8FID - chain A; structure by X-ray diffraction, 1.83 A resolution.

# Chain A
Molecule: Cytochrome P450
Source organism: Erwinia tracheiphila
Reference sequence: A0A0M2KDV0 (A0A0M2KDV0_9GAMM); residues 2-433 here = UniProt positions 2-433
Amino-acid sequence (441 residues; each row starts with the number of its first residue; numbers below 1 keep their minus sign (Met-7 is residue -7)):
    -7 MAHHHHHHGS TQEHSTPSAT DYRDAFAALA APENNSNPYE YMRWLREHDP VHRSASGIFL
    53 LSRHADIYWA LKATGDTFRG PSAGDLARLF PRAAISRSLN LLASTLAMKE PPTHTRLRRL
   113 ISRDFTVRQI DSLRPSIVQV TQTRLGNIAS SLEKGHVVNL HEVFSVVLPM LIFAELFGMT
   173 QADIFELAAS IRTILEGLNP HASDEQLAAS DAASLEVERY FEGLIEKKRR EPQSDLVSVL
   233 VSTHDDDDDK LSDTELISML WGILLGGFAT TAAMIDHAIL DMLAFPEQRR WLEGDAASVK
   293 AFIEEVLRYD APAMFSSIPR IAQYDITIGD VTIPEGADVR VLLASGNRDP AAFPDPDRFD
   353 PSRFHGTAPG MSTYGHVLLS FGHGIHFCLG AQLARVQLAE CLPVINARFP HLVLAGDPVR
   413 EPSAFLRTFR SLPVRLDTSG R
Disordered / not traced: -7 to 15, 430-433
Sequence notes: initiating methionine (-7); expression tag (-6 to 1)
Bound ions: heme Fe near Cys380 (its only coordinating residue here)
Residues lining bound ligands:
  - heme (HEM): Leu63, Leu98, Ala99, His106, Arg110, Phe117, Phe165, Ile255, Gly258, Gly259, Thr262, Thr263, Met266, Leu299, Pro304, Ser308, Ile310, Arg312, Leu335, Ser372, Phe373, Gly374, Ile377, His378, Phe379, Cys380, Leu381, Gly382, Leu385, Ala386
  - ent-kaurenoic acid (NE4; (8alpha,9beta,10alpha,13alpha)-kaur-16-en-18-oic acid): Leu94, Thr97, Leu98, Ala99, Leu187, Gly254, Ile255, Leu257, Gly258, Thr262, Ala305, Phe307, Ser308, Ser309, Ile310, Phe417, Leu418

# Overview
Chain A binds heme and ent-kaurenoic acid.
Chain A is Cytochrome P450 (Erwinia tracheiphila); the structure, Crystal Structure of Erwinia tracheiphila
CYP114 in complex with ent-kaurenoic acid (Crystal Form 2), was determined by X-ray diffraction, deposited
together with 8FIB, 8FIC and 8FIE.
